PDB entry 3WHM | X-ray diffraction, 1.85 A resolution | chains A and F of the 4 polymer chains in the assembly

[Chain A]
Name: Hemoglobin subunit alpha
Organism: Homo sapiens
UniProt: P69905 (HBA_HUMAN); residues 1-141 here correspond to UniProt positions 2-142 (UniProt number = residue number + 1)
Chain sequence (141 residues; numbered 1 to 141; the number before each row is that of its first residue):
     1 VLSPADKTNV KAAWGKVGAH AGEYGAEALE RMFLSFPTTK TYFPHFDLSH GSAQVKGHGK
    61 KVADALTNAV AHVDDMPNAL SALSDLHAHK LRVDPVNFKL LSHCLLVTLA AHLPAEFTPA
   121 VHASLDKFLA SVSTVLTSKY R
Unresolved in the structure: 141
Ion coordination: heme Fe: H87 (together with oxygen molecule)
Ligand contacts:
  - heme (HEM): M32, T39, Y42, F43, H45, F46, H58, K61, V62, A65, L66, L83, L86, H87, L91, V93, N97, F98, L101, V132, L136
  - 1,4,7,10,13,16-hexaoxacyclooctadecane (O4B): F33, L34, P37, K40, L48
  - oxygen molecule (OXY): L29, F43, H58, V62, H87
Swiss-Prot annotation at these positions:
  - binding site (O2): H58
  - binding site (heme b): H87
  - site: T8, N9 (Microbial infection: Cleavage), K11 (Not glycated), A13, W14 (Microbial infection: Cleavage), Y24, G25 (Microbial infection: Cleavage), L29, E30 (Microbial infection: Cleavage), H45, F46 (Microbial infection: Cleavage), D47, L48 (Microbial infection: Cleavage), S52, A53 (Microbial infection: Cleavage), V55, K56 (Microbial infection: Cleavage), K56 (Not glycated), G59, K60 (Microbial infection: Cleavage), K60 (Not glycated), K90 (Not glycated), L91, R92 (Microbial infection: Cleavage), K99 (Not glycated), L106, V107 (Microbial infection: Cleavage), T108, L109 (Microbial infection: Cleavage), V121, H122 (Microbial infection: Cleavage), S133, T134 (Microbial infection: Cleavage)
  - modified residue: S3 (Phosphoserine), K7 (N6-succinyllysine), T8 (Phosphothreonine), K11 (N6-succinyllysine), K16 (N6-acetyllysine), Y24 (Phosphotyrosine), S35 (Phosphoserine), K40 (N6-succinyllysine), S49 (Phosphoserine), S102 (Phosphoserine), T108 (Phosphothreonine), S124 (Phosphoserine), S131 (Phosphoserine), T134 (Phosphothreonine), T137 (Phosphothreonine), S138 (Phosphoserine)
  - glycosylation (N-linked (Glc) (glycation) lysine): K7, K16, K40, K61

[Chain F]
Name: Hemoglobin subunit beta
Organism: Homo sapiens
UniProt: P68871 (HBB_HUMAN); residues 1-146 here correspond to UniProt positions 2-147 (UniProt number = residue number + 1)
Chain sequence (146 residues; each row starts with the number of its first residue):
     1 VHLTPEEKSA VTALWGKVNV DEVGGEALGR LLVVYPWTQR FFESFGDLST PDAVMGNPKV
    61 KAHGKKVLGA FSDGLAHLDN LKGTFATLSE LHCDKLHVDP ENFRLLGNVL VCVLAHHFGK
   121 EFTPPVQAAY QKVVAGVANA LAHKYH
Unresolved in the structure: 1, 145-146
Ion coordination: heme Fe near H92 (its only coordinating residue here)
Ligand contacts:
  - heme (HEM): L31, T38, F41, F42, H63, K66, V67, A70, F71, F85, L88, L91, H92, L96, V98, N102, F103, L106, V137, L141
  - 1,4,7,10,13,16-hexaoxacyclooctadecane (O4B): P58, K59, A62
Swiss-Prot annotation at these positions:
  - binding site ((2R)-2,3-bisphosphoglycerate): V1, H2, K82, H143
  - binding site (heme b): H63, H92
  - site: E7, K8 (Microbial infection: Cleavage), G25, E26 (Microbial infection: Cleavage), G29, R30 (Microbial infection: Cleavage), Y35, P36 (Microbial infection: Cleavage), W37, T38 (Microbial infection: Cleavage), F45, G46 (Microbial infection: Cleavage), D52, A53 (Microbial infection: Cleavage), G56, N57 (Microbial infection: Cleavage), K59 (Not glycated), F71, S72 (Microbial infection: Cleavage), G74, L75 (Microbial infection: Cleavage), K82 (Not glycated), T84, F85 (Microbial infection: Cleavage), H92, C93 (Microbial infection: Cleavage), K95 (Not glycated), R104, L105 (Microbial infection: Cleavage), L110, V111 (Microbial infection: Cleavage), G119, K120 (Microbial infection: Cleavage), F122, T123 (Microbial infection: Cleavage), A128, A129 (Microbial infection: Cleavage) and 2 more in UniProt
  - modified residue: V1 (N-acetylvaline), S9 (Phosphoserine), T12 (Phosphothreonine), S44 (Phosphoserine), T50 (Phosphothreonine), K59 (N6-acetyllysine), K82 (N6-acetyllysine), T87 (Phosphothreonine), C93 (S-nitrosocysteine), K144 (N6-acetyllysine)
  - glycosylation: V1 (N-linked (Glc) (glycation) valine), K8 (N-linked (Glc) (glycation) lysine), K17 (N-linked (Glc) (glycation) lysine), K66 (N-linked (Glc) (glycation) lysine), K120 (N-linked (Glc) (glycation) lysine), K144 (N-linked (Glc) (glycation) lysine)

[Chain A / chain F interface]
Contacting residue pairs - 16 pairs, chain A then chain F:
  T41(A) with R40(F), hydrogen bond (backbone-side chain); H97(F)
  Y42(A) with R40(F)
  L91(A) with R40(F)
  R92(A) with P36(F); W37(F); Q39(F), hydrogen bond; R40(F); E43(F), salt bridge
  V93(A) with W37(F)
  D94(A) with W37(F), hydrogen bond; D99(F); N102(F), hydrogen bond
  P95(A) with W37(F)
  V96(A) with D99(F)
  K139(A) with P36(F)
Interface residues without a listed pair, chain A (10 interface residues in all): T38

[In short]
Chain A and chain F form an interface of 10 and 8 residues respectively, with 4 hydrogen bonds and 1 salt
bridge. Polar contacts include R92(A)-E43(F), T41(A)-R40(F) and R92(A)-Q39(F). Chain A binds heme,
1,4,7,10,13,16-hexaoxacyclooctadecane and oxygen molecule. Ligands of chain F: heme and
1,4,7,10,13,16-hexaoxacyclooctadecane.
Here chain A is Hemoglobin subunit alpha and chain F is Hemoglobin subunit beta, both from Homo sapiens. Entry
3WHM (Structure of Hemoglobin Complex with 18-crown-6) was determined by X-ray diffraction (same publication
as 3WH0 and 3WUR).
